PDB entry 4GZ3 | X-ray diffraction, 1.90 A resolution | chains A and B

Chain A:
Molecule: UDP-N-acetylglucosamine--peptide N-acetylglucosaminyltransferase 110 kDa subunit
From: Homo sapiens
Notes: EC 2.4.1.255
UniProtKB: O15294 (OGT1_HUMAN); residues 313-1031 here correspond to UniProt positions 323-1041 (UniProt number = residue number + 10)
Chain sequence (723 residues; each row starts with the number of its first residue):
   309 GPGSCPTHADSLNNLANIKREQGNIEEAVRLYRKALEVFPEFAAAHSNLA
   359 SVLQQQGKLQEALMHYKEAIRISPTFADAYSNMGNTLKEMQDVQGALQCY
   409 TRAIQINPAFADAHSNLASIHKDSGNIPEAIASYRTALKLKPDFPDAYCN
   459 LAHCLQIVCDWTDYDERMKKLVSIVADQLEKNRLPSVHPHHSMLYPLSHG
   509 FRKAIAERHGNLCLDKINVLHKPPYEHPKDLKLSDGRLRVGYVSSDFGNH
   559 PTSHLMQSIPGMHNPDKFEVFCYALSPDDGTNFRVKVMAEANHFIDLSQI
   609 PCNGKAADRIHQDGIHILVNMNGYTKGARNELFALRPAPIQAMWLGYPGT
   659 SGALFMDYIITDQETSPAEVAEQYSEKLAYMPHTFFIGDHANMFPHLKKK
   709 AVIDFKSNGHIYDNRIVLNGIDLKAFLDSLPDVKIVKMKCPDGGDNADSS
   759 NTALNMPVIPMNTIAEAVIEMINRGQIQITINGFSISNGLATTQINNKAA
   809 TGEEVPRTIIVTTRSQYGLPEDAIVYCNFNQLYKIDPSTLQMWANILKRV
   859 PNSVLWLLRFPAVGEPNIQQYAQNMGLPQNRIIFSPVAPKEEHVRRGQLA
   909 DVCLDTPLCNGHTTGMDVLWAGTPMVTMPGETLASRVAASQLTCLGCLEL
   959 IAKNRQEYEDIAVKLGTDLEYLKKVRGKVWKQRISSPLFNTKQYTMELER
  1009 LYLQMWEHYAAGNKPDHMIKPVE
Disordered / not traced: 309-313, 715-717, 746-762, 1029-1031
Construct notes: expression tag (309-312)
Residues lining bound ligands:
  - 2-acetamido-2-deoxy-5-thio-glucose (0YT; 2-acetamido-2-deoxy-5-thio-beta-D-glucopyranose): His498, Met501, His558, Pro559, Thr560, Leu563, Leu653, Gly654, Pro656, Phe694, Tyr841, Lys842, Cys917, His920, Thr921
  - UDP (uridine-5'-diphosphate): Pro559, His562, Phe837, Asn838, Gln839, Lys842, Leu866, Phe868, Val895, Ala896, Pro897, Lys898, His901, Arg904, Gly919, His920, Thr921, Thr922, Asp925
UniProt features mapped onto this chain:
  - region: Lys981 to Lys1000 (Required for phosphatidylinositol 3,4,5-triphosphate binding)
  - motif: Asp454 to Tyr456 (DFP motif), Lys477 to Pro493 (Nuclear localization signal)
  - active site: His498 (Proton acceptor)
  - binding site (UDP): Gln839, Lys842, Ala896 to Lys898, His901 to Arg904, His920 to Thr922, Asp925
  - modified residue: Thr444 (Phosphothreonine), Tyr979 (Phosphotyrosine)
  - glycosylation: Ser389 (O-linked (GlcNAc) serine)
From the paper describing this entry:
  - binding site for UDP: Thr921
  - catalytic residues: His498, Asp554, His558 (proposed by the authors, not directly observed)

Chain B:
Molecule: Casein kinase II subunit alpha
Notes: EC 2.7.11.1
UniProtKB: P68400 (CSK21_HUMAN); residues 14-26 here correspond to UniProt positions 340-352 (UniProt number = residue number + 326)
Chain sequence (14 residues; each row starts with the number of its first residue):
    13 YPGGSTPVSSANMM
Construct notes: expression tag (13)
Covalent attachments: 2-acetamido-2-deoxy-5-thio-glucose (0YT) linked to Ser21
Residues lining bound ligands: UDP (uridine-5'-diphosphate): Thr18, Pro19, Val20
UniProt features mapped onto this chain:
  - modified residue: Thr18 (Phosphothreonine)

Interface between chain A and chain B:
Contacting residue pairs (26):
  Lys396(A) - Met25(B)
  Asp431(A) - Met25(B)
  Ser494(A) - Met26(B)
  His496(A) - Ala23(B)
  His496(A) - Asn24(B)  hydrogen bond
  His496(A) - Met26(B)
  His499(A) - Ala23(B)
  His517(A) - Met26(B)
  Asn557(A) - Pro19(B)
  His558(A) - Pro19(B)
  His558(A) - Val20(B)  hydrogen bond (side chain-backbone)
  Pro559(A) - Pro19(B)
  Tyr632(A) - Ala23(B)
  Tyr632(A) - Asn24(B)
  Thr633(A) - Ser22(B)
  Thr633(A) - Asn24(B)
  Lys634(A) - Ser22(B)  hydrogen bond (backbone-backbone)
  Lys634(A) - Ala23(B)
  Lys634(A) - Asn24(B)
  Gln839(A) - Val20(B)
  Phe868(A) - Val20(B)  hydrophobic
  Val895(A) - Tyr13(B)
  Val895(A) - Pro14(B)
  Val895(A) - Thr18(B)
  Ala896(A) - Tyr13(B)
  Pro897(A) - Tyr13(B)  hydrophobic
Interface residues without a listed pair, chain A (25 interface residues in all): Pro493, Val495, His498, Ala636, Thr801, Asn805, Thr809, Pro894
Interface residues without a listed pair, chain B (12 interface residues in all): Ser17, Ser21

In short:
25 residues of chain A and 12 residues of chain B are in contact; the contacts include 3 hydrogen bonds. Among
the polar pairs are His496(A)-Asn24(B), His558(A)-Val20(B) and Lys634(A)-Ser22(B). UDP is bound between chain
A and chain B. The paper reports catalytic residues His498(A), Asp554(A) and His558(A); a binding site for UDP
at Thr921(A).
Chain A is UDP-N-acetylglucosamine--peptide N-acetylglucosaminyltransferase 110 kDa subunit (Homo sapiens) and
chain B is Casein kinase II subunit alpha; the structure, Crystal structure of human O-GlcNAc Transferase with
UDP and a thioglycopeptide, was determined by X-ray diffraction together with 4GYW, 4GYY, 4GZ5 and 4GZ6 from
the same study.
